4UMJ - chains A and B; structure by X-ray diffraction, 1.85 A resolution.

== Chain A (and B) ==
Name: Geranyltranstransferase
Source organism: Pseudomonas aeruginosa
Notes: EC 2.5.1.10; chain B of this document is another copy of the same molecule, construct and numbering; everything in this record applies to it too
Reference sequence: Q9HWY4 (Q9HWY4_PSEAE); numbering as in UniProt (aligned over 1-295)
Amino-acid sequence (296 residues; each row starts with the number of its first residue; numbering starts at 0):
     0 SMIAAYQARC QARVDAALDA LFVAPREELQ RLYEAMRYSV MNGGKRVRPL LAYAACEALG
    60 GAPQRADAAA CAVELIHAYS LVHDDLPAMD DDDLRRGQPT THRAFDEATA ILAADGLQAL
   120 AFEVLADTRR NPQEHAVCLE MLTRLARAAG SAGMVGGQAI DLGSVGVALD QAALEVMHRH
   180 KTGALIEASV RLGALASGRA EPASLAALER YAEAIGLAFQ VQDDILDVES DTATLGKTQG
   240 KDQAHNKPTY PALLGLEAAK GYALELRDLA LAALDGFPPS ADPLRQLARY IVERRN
Not modelled in the structure: 0-1, 164-167, 228-246, 294-295 (chain B: 228-246, 292-295)
Differences from the reference sequence: expression tag (0)
Bound ions: Mg2+ site 1: Asp-83, Asp-89 (together with ibandronate); Mg2+ site 2 near Gln-219 (its only coordinating residue here)
Small-molecule neighbours:
  - ibandronate (BFQ), molecule 1: Arg-47, Thr-181, Ile-185, Phe-218, Gln-219, Asp-222, Arg-293
  - ibandronate (BFQ), molecule 2: His-76, Ser-79, Leu-80, Asp-83, Asp-89, Arg-94, Met-153, Gln-157, Lys-180, Thr-181
  - ibandronate (BFQ), molecule 3: Asp-160, Met-176, Pro-247
From the paper describing this entry:
  - binding site for ibandronate: Ser-79, Met-153, Gln-157, Lys-180, Thr-181, Ile-185, Phe-218, Asp-222
  - Mg2+ coordination: Asp-83

== Interface between chain A and chain B ==
Contacting residue pairs (89):
  Pro-24(A) / Ala-151(B)  hydrophobic
  Arg-25(A) / Val-175(B)
  Arg-25(A) / His-179(B)
  Glu-27(A) / Ile-159(B)
  Glu-27(A) / Val-175(B)
  Leu-28(A) / Ser-150(B)
  Leu-28(A) / Gly-155(B)
  Leu-28(A) / Ile-159(B)  hydrophobic
  Leu-31(A) / Ser-150(B)
  Leu-31(A) / Gly-155(B)
  Leu-31(A) / Ala-158(B)  hydrophobic
  Tyr-32(A) / Ser-150(B)
  Tyr-32(A) / Ala-151(B)  hydrogen bond (side chain-backbone)
  Met-35(A) / Ser-150(B)  hydrogen bond
  Tyr-78(A) / Asp-114(B)
  His-82(A) / His-82(B)
  His-82(A) / Ile-110(B)
  His-82(A) / Asp-114(B)  salt bridge
  Leu-85(A) / Ile-110(B)  hydrophobic
  Ala-87(A) / Glu-106(B)
  Ala-87(A) / Ala-107(B)
  Met-88(A) / Ala-107(B)  hydrophobic
  Met-88(A) / Ile-110(B)  hydrophobic
  Met-88(A) / Leu-111(B)  hydrophobic
  Glu-106(A) / Ala-87(B)
  Glu-106(A) / Glu-106(B)
  Ala-107(A) / Ala-87(B)
  Ala-107(A) / Met-88(B)  hydrophobic
  Ala-107(A) / Leu-161(B)  hydrophobic
  Thr-108(A) / Leu-161(B)
  Ile-110(A) / His-82(B)
  Ile-110(A) / Leu-85(B)  hydrophobic
  Ile-110(A) / Ala-87(B)  hydrophobic
  Ile-110(A) / Met-88(B)  hydrophobic
  Leu-111(A) / Met-88(B)  hydrophobic
  Leu-111(A) / Val-154(B)
  Leu-111(A) / Gln-157(B)
  Leu-111(A) / Ala-158(B)
  Asp-114(A) / Tyr-78(B)
  Asp-114(A) / His-82(B)  salt bridge
  Asp-114(A) / Asp-114(B)
  Asp-114(A) / Gln-117(B)  hydrogen bond (backbone-side chain)
  Gly-115(A) / Ser-150(B)
  Gln-117(A) / Asp-114(B)  hydrogen bond (side chain-backbone)
  Gln-117(A) / Gln-117(B)
  Gln-117(A) / Ala-118(B)
  Ala-118(A) / Gln-117(B)
  Ala-118(A) / Ala-145(B)
  Ala-118(A) / Gly-149(B)
  Phe-121(A) / Phe-121(B)  hydrophobic
  Glu-122(A) / Ala-145(B)
  Glu-122(A) / Arg-146(B)
  Ala-125(A) / Leu-141(B)  hydrophobic
  Ala-125(A) / Thr-142(B)  hydrogen bond (backbone-side chain)
  His-134(A) / His-134(B)
  His-134(A) / Ala-135(B)
  His-134(A) / Leu-138(B)
  Ala-135(A) / His-134(B)
  Cys-137(A) / Leu-138(B)  hydrophobic
  Leu-138(A) / Ala-125(B)
  Leu-138(A) / His-134(B)
  Leu-138(A) / Cys-137(B)  hydrophobic
  Leu-138(A) / Leu-138(B)  hydrophobic
  Leu-138(A) / Leu-141(B)  hydrophobic
  Leu-141(A) / Ala-125(B)  hydrophobic
  Leu-141(A) / Leu-138(B)  hydrophobic
  Thr-142(A) / Ala-125(B)  hydrogen bond (side chain-backbone)
  Ala-145(A) / Ala-118(B)
  Ala-145(A) / Glu-122(B)
  Arg-146(A) / Glu-122(B)
  Gly-149(A) / Ala-118(B)
  Ser-150(A) / Leu-28(B)
  Ser-150(A) / Leu-31(B)
  Ser-150(A) / Tyr-32(B)
  Ser-150(A) / Met-35(B)  hydrogen bond
  Ser-150(A) / Gly-115(B)
  Ala-151(A) / Tyr-32(B)  hydrogen bond (backbone-side chain)
  Val-154(A) / Leu-111(B)
  Gly-155(A) / Leu-28(B)
  Gly-155(A) / Leu-31(B)
  Gln-157(A) / Leu-111(B)
  Ala-158(A) / Leu-31(B)  hydrophobic
  Ala-158(A) / Leu-111(B)
  Ile-159(A) / Glu-27(B)
  Ile-159(A) / Leu-28(B)  hydrophobic
  Leu-161(A) / Ala-107(B)  hydrophobic
  Leu-161(A) / Leu-111(B)  hydrophobic
  Val-175(A) / Arg-25(B)
  His-179(A) / Arg-25(B)
Also at the interface, not in a pair above, chain A (47 interface residues in all): Asp-105, Asp-126, Thr-127, Arg-178
Also at the interface, not in a pair above, chain B (45 interface residues in all): Pro-24, Asp-126, Thr-127, Ala-148

== Overview ==
Chain A and chain B form an interface of 47 and 45 residues respectively, with 8 hydrogen bonds and 2 salt
bridges. Polar pairs include His-82(A)/Asp-114(B), Tyr-32(A)/Ala-151(B) and Met-35(A)/Ser-150(B). Bound to
chain A: 3 copies of ibandronate. From the paper: a binding site for ibandronate at Ser-79(A), Met-153(A) and
Gln-157(A) among others; Mg2+ coordination by Asp-83(A).
Chain A and chain B are both Geranyltranstransferase (Pseudomonas aeruginosa); the structure, Native structure
of Farnesyl Pyrophosphate Synthase from Pseudomonas aeruginosa PA01, with bound ibandronic acid molecules, was
determined by X-ray diffraction together with 3ZOU, 3ZMB, 3ZMC, 3ZL6 and 3ZCD from the same study.
